Entry 7O4J (electron microscopy, 2.90 A resolution); this record covers chains A and B of the 30 polymer chains in the assembly.

# Chain A
Name: DNA-directed RNA polymerase II subunit RPB1
Organism: Saccharomyces cerevisiae (strain ATCC 204508 / S288c)
Notes: EC 2.7.7.6
Reference sequence: P04050 (RPB1_YEAST); residue numbers follow UniProt; this construct covers 1-1733
Chain sequence (1733 residues; each row starts with the number of its first residue):
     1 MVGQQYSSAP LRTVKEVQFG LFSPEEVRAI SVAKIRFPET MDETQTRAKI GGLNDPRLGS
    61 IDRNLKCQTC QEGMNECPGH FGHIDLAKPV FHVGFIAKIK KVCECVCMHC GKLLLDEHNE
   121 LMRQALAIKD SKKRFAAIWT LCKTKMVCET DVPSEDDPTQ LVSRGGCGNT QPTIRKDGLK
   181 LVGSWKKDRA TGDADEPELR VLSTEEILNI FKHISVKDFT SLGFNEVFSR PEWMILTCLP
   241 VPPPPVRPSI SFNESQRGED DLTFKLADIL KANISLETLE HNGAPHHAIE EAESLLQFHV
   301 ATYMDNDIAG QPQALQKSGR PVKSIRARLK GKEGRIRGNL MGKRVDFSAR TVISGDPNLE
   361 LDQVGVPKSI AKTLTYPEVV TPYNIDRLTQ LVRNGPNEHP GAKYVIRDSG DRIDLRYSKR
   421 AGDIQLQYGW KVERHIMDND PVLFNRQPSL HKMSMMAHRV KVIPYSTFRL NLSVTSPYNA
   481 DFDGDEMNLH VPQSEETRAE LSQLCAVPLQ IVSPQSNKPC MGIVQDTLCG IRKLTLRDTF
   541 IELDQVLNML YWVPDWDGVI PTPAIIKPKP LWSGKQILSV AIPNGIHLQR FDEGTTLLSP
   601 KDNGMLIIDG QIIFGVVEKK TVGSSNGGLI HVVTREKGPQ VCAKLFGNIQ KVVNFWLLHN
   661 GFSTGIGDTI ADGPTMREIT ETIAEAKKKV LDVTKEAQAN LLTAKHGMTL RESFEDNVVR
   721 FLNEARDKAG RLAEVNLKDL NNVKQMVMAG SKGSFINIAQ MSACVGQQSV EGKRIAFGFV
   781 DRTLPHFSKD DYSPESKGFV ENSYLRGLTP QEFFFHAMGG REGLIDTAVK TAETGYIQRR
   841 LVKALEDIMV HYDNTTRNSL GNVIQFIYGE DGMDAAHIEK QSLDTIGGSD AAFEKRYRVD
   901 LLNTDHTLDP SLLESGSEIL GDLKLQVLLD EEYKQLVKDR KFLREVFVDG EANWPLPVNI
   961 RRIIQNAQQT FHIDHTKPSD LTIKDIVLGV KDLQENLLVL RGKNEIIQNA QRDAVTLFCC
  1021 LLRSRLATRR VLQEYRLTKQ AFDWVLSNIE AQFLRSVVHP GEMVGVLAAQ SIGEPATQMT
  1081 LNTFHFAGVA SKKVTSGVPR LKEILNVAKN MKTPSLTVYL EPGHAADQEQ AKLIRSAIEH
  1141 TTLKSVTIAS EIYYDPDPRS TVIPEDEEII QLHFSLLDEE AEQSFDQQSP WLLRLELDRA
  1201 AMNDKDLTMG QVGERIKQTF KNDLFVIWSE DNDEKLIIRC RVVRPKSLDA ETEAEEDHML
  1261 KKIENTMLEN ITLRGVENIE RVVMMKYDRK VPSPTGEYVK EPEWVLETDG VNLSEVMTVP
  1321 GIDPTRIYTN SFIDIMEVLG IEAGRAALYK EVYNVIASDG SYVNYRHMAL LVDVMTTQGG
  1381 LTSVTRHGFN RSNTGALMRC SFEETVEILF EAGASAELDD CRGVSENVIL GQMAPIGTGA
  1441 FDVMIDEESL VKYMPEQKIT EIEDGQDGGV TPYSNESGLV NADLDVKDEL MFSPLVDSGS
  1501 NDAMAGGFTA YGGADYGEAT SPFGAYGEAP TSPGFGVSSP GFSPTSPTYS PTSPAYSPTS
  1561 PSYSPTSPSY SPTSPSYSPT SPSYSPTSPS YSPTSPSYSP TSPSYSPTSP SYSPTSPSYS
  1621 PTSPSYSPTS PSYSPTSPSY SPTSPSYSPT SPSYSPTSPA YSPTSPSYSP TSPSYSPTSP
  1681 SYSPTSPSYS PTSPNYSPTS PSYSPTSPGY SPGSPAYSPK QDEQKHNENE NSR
Unresolved in the structure: 1, 191-194, 1080-1092, 1178-1183, 1455-1733
Curated features (UniProtKB/Swiss-Prot):
  - region: P248 to D260 (Lid loop), N306 to K323 (Rudder loop), P810 to E822 (Bridging helix)
  - binding site (Zn(2+)): C67, C70, C77, H80, C107, C110, C148, C167
  - binding site (Mg(2+)): D481, D483, D485
  - modified residue: T1471 (Phosphothreonine)
  - cross-link (Glycyl lysine isopeptide (Lys-Gly)): K695 (interchain with G-Cter in ubiquitin), K1246 (interchain with G-Cter in ubiquitin), K1350 (interchain with G-Cter in ubiquitin)
Metal / ion sites: Zn2+ site 1: C67, C70, C77, H80; Zn2+ site 2: C107, C110, C148, C167; Mg2+: D481, D483, D485

# Chain B
Name: DNA-directed RNA polymerase II subunit RPB2
Organism: Saccharomyces cerevisiae (strain ATCC 204508 / S288c)
Notes: EC 2.7.7.6
Reference sequence: P08518 (RPB2_YEAST); residues 1-1224 here = UniProt positions 1-1224
Chain sequence (1224 residues; row label = number of the first residue in the row):
     1 MSDLANSEKY YDEDPYGFED ESAPITAEDS WAVISAFFRE KGLVSQQLDS FNQFVDYTLQ
    61 DIICEDSTLI LEQLAQHTTE SDNISRKYEI SFGKIYVTKP MVNESDGVTH ALYPQEARLR
   121 NLTYSSGLFV DVKKRTYEAI DVPGRELKYE LIAEESEDDS ESGKVFIGRL PIMLRSKNCY
   181 LSEATESDLY KLKECPFDMG GYFIINGSEK VLIAQERSAG NIVQVFKKAA PSPISHVAEI
   241 RSALEKGSRF ISTLQVKLYG REGSSARTIK ATLPYIKQDI PIVIIFRALG IIPDGEILEH
   301 ICYDVNDWQM LEMLKPCVED GFVIQDRETA LDFIGRRGTA LGIKKEKRIQ YAKDILQKEF
   361 LPHITQLEGF ESRKAFFLGY MINRLLLCAL DRKDQDDRDH FGKKRLDLAG PLLAQLFKTL
   421 FKKLTKDIFR YMQRTVEEAH DFNMKLAINA KTITSGLKYA LATGNWGEQK KAMSSRAGVS
   481 QVLNRYTYSS TLSHLRRTNT PIGRDGKLAK PRQLHNTHWG LVCPAETPEG QACGLVKNLS
   541 LMSCISVGTD PMPIITFLSE WGMEPLEDYV PHQSPDATRV FVNGVWHGVH RNPARLMETL
   601 RTLRRKGDIN PEVSMIRDIR EKELKIFTDA GRVYRPLFIV EDDESLGHKE LKVRKGHIAK
   661 LMATEYQDIE GGFEDVEEYT WSSLLNEGLV EYIDAEEEES ILIAMQPEDL EPAEANEEND
   721 LDVDPAKRIR VSHHATTFTH CEIHPSMILG VAASIIPFPD HNQSPRNTYQ SAMGKQAMGV
   781 FLTNYNVRMD TMANILYYPQ KPLGTTRAME YLKFRELPAG QNAIVAIACY SGYNQEDSMI
   841 MNQSSIDRGL FRSLFFRSYM DQEKKYGMSI TETFEKPQRT NTLRMKHGTY DKLDDDGLIA
   901 PGVRVSGEDV IIGKTTPISP DEEELGQRTA YHSKRDASTP LRSTENGIVD QVLVTTNQDG
   961 LKFVKVRVRT TKIPQIGDKF ASRHGQKGTI GITYRREDMP FTAEGIVPDL IINPHAIPSR
  1021 MTVAHLIECL LSKVAALSGN EGDASPFTDI TVEGISKLLR EHGYQSRGFE VMYNGHTGKK
  1081 LMAQIFFGPT YYQRLRHMVD DKIHARARGP MQVLTRQPVE GRSRDGGLRF GEMERDCMIA
  1141 HGAASFLKER LMEASDAFRV HICGICGLMT VIAKLNHNQF ECKGCDNKID IYQIHIPYAA
  1201 KLLFQELMAM NITPRLYTDR SRDF
Unresolved in the structure: 1-17, 158-162, 469-475, 503-505, 670-674, 715-721
Metal / ion sites: Zn2+: C1163, C1166, C1182, C1185

# How chain A and chain B interact
Pairs across the interface (441):
  Q4(A) - F1158(B)
  Q4(A) - R1159(B)  hydrogen bond (side chain-backbone)
  Q5(A) - R1159(B)  hydrogen bond (backbone-side chain)
  Q5(A) - L1175(B)
  Q5(A) - N1176(B)  hydrogen bond
  S7(A) - H1161(B)  hydrogen bond
  S7(A) - L1175(B)
  S7(A) - F1180(B)
  S7(A) - Q1193(B)
  S8(A) - N1178(B)
  S8(A) - F1180(B)
  A9(A) - H1161(B)
  A9(A) - F1180(B)
  A9(A) - I1191(B)
  A9(A) - Q1193(B)  hydrogen bond (backbone-side chain)
  P10(A) - I1191(B)
  P10(A) - Y1192(B)
  P10(A) - Q1193(B)  hydrogen bond (backbone-backbone)
  L11(A) - Q1193(B)
  L11(A) - H1195(B)
  R12(A) - Y1192(B)
  R12(A) - Q1193(B)  hydrogen bond (backbone-backbone)
  R12(A) - I1194(B)
  R12(A) - T1218(B)  hydrogen bond
  T13(A) - T1218(B)
  V14(A) - I1194(B)  hydrophobic
  V14(A) - L1216(B)  hydrophobic
  V14(A) - Y1217(B)
  K15(A) - Y1217(B)  hydrogen bond (backbone-backbone)
  K15(A) - T1218(B)
  K15(A) - D1219(B)
  K15(A) - R1220(B)  hydrogen bond (backbone-side chain)
  E16(A) - R1215(B)
  E16(A) - L1216(B)
  E16(A) - Y1217(B)  hydrogen bond (backbone-backbone)
  E16(A) - D1219(B)
  E16(A) - R1220(B)
  E16(A) - S1221(B)  hydrogen bond
  E16(A) - R1222(B)
  V17(A) - R1215(B)
  Q18(A) - T1213(B)
  Q18(A) - R1215(B)  hydrogen bond (backbone-backbone)
  Q18(A) - Y1217(B)
  F19(A) - T1213(B)
  G20(A) - I1212(B)
  G20(A) - T1213(B)  hydrogen bond (backbone-backbone)
  L21(A) - N1211(B)
  L21(A) - T1213(B)
  F22(A) - L1168(B)  hydrophobic
  F22(A) - M1208(B)  hydrophobic
  F22(A) - N1211(B)  hydrogen bond (backbone-backbone)
  F22(A) - I1212(B)
  F22(A) - T1213(B)
  E26(A) - L1168(B)
  E26(A) - R1215(B)  salt bridge
  A29(A) - K1183(B)
  A29(A) - G1184(B)
  I30(A) - T1170(B)
  R63(A) - L925(B)
  N64(A) - E923(B)
  N64(A) - E924(B)
  N64(A) - L925(B)  hydrogen bond (side chain-backbone)
  T69(A) - I1172(B)
  T69(A) - K1174(B)
  C70(A) - K1174(B)
  Q71(A) - K1174(B)
  E72(A) - L1175(B)
  M74(A) - R1116(B)  hydrogen bond (backbone-side chain)
  N75(A) - R1116(B)
  N75(A) - F1158(B)
  E76(A) - F1158(B)
  E76(A) - R1159(B)  salt bridge
  E76(A) - L1175(B)
  P78(A) - K1201(B)  hydrogen bond (backbone-side chain)
  P78(A) - Q1205(B)  hydrogen bond (backbone-side chain)
  G79(A) - Q1205(B)
  H80(A) - I1172(B)
  F81(A) - Q1205(B)
  F81(A) - M1208(B)  hydrophobic
  H92(A) - M1210(B)  hydrogen bond (side chain-backbone)
  H92(A) - N1211(B)
  F228(A) - R1215(B)
  W233(A) - N1211(B)
  L236(A) - N1211(B)
  P240(A) - M1208(B)
  P240(A) - N1211(B)
  P242(A) - A1209(B)  hydrophobic
  P243(A) - Q1205(B)
  P245(A) - L1114(B)
  P245(A) - Y1198(B)
  V246(A) - L1114(B)
  V246(A) - L1202(B)  hydrophobic
  V246(A) - Q1205(B)
  V246(A) - E1206(B)
  P248(A) - L1114(B)
  N253(A) - Y866(B)  hydrogen bond
  E254(A) - R935(B)  salt bridge
  S255(A) - Y866(B)
  Y303(A) - A1209(B)
  M304(A) - A1209(B)
  M304(A) - M1210(B)
  I325(A) - E1206(B)
  I325(A) - A1209(B)  hydrophobic
  I325(A) - M1210(B)  hydrophobic
  R326(A) - M1210(B)
  R328(A) - E1206(B)
  L329(A) - L1203(B)  hydrophobic
  L329(A) - E1206(B)
  R335(A) - L1114(B)
  R335(A) - L1202(B)
  R335(A) - E1206(B)  salt bridge
  I336(A) - L1203(B)  hydrophobic
  R337(A) - R1129(B)  hydrogen bond (backbone-side chain)
  R337(A) - E1132(B)  salt bridge
  G338(A) - R1129(B)  hydrogen bond (backbone-side chain)
  N339(A) - T1115(B)
  N339(A) - Q1117(B)  hydrogen bond
  N339(A) - A1199(B)
  L340(A) - A1199(B)  hydrophobic
  L340(A) - A1200(B)
  L340(A) - L1203(B)  hydrophobic
  M341(A) - E1132(B)
  M341(A) - R1135(B)
  G342(A) - R1129(B)  hydrogen bond (backbone-side chain)
  G342(A) - F1130(B)
  G342(A) - G1131(B)
  K343(A) - Q1117(B)
  K343(A) - L1128(B)
  K343(A) - R1129(B)
  K343(A) - F1130(B)  hydrogen bond (backbone-backbone)
  K343(A) - L1151(B)  hydrogen bond (side chain-backbone)
  K343(A) - S1155(B)
  K343(A) - D1156(B)  salt bridge
  K343(A) - P1197(B)
  R344(A) - P1118(B)
  R344(A) - V1119(B)
  R344(A) - E1120(B)  salt bridge
  R344(A) - G1127(B)  hydrogen bond (side chain-backbone)
  R344(A) - L1128(B)
  R344(A) - R1129(B)
  R344(A) - S1155(B)  hydrogen bond (backbone-side chain)
  V345(A) - P1118(B)
  V345(A) - G1127(B)
  V345(A) - L1128(B)  hydrogen bond (backbone-backbone)
  V345(A) - F1130(B)  hydrophobic
  V345(A) - R1150(B)
  V345(A) - A1154(B)
  D346(A) - R1106(B)  salt bridge
  D346(A) - A1107(B)
  D346(A) - R1108(B)
  D346(A) - M1111(B)
  D346(A) - P1118(B)
  D346(A) - R1150(B)  hydrogen bond (backbone-side chain)
  D346(A) - A1154(B)  hydrogen bond (backbone-backbone)
  F347(A) - R1106(B)  hydrogen bond (backbone-backbone)
  F347(A) - A1107(B)  hydrogen bond (backbone-backbone)
  F347(A) - R1108(B)
  F347(A) - R1150(B)
  S348(A) - A1105(B)
  S348(A) - R1106(B)  hydrogen bond (backbone-backbone)
  S348(A) - L1128(B)
  A349(A) - H1104(B)
  A349(A) - A1105(B)  hydrophobic
  A349(A) - L1128(B)
  R350(A) - K1102(B)
  R350(A) - I1103(B)
  R350(A) - H1104(B)  hydrogen bond (backbone-backbone)
  R350(A) - L1128(B)
  T351(A) - V1099(B)
  T351(A) - I1103(B)
  V352(A) - V1099(B)  hydrophobic
  S354(A) - I976(B)
  G355(A) - Y833(B)
  D356(A) - Y833(B)  hydrogen bond
  P357(A) - S831(B)
  P357(A) - G832(B)
  P357(A) - Y833(B)  hydrophobic
  N358(A) - Y833(B)  hydrogen bond
  S369(A) - I1103(B)
  I370(A) - I1103(B)  hydrophobic
  T373(A) - A1105(B)
  T373(A) - A1107(B)
  L374(A) - R1106(B)
  K403(A) - A1107(B)
  Y404(A) - R1108(B)
  R412(A) - R1108(B)
  E433(A) - R1108(B)  salt bridge
  L443(A) - M1138(B)  hydrophobic
  L443(A) - F1146(B)  hydrophobic
  N445(A) - E1134(B)
  Q447(A) - R1129(B)
  Q447(A) - E1134(B)
  P448(A) - M1133(B)
  P448(A) - E1134(B)
  S449(A) - M1133(B)
  S449(A) - E1134(B)
  S449(A) - C1137(B)  hydrogen bond
  H451(A) - C1137(B)  hydrogen bond (backbone-side chain)
  K452(A) - C1137(B)
  K452(A) - A1140(B)
  K452(A) - H1141(B)  hydrogen bond (backbone-side chain)
  S454(A) - C1137(B)
  M455(A) - F1130(B)  hydrophobic
  M455(A) - E1134(B)
  M455(A) - C1137(B)  hydrophobic
  M455(A) - M1138(B)  hydrophobic
  M455(A) - H1141(B)  hydrogen bond (backbone-side chain)
  Y465(A) - I976(B)  hydrophobic
  S466(A) - Q975(B)
  S466(A) - V1099(B)
  S466(A) - D1100(B)  hydrogen bond
  S466(A) - I1103(B)
  T467(A) - I976(B)
  T467(A) - G977(B)
  R469(A) - Y833(B)
  R469(A) - I976(B)
  R469(A) - G991(B)  hydrogen bond (side chain-backbone)
  L472(A) - Q835(B)
  D481(A) - E836(B)
  D481(A) - D837(B)
  F482(A) - Q835(B)
  F482(A) - E836(B)  hydrogen bond (backbone-backbone)
  F482(A) - D837(B)
  F482(A) - S838(B)
  F482(A) - T989(B)  hydrogen bond (backbone-side chain)
  D483(A) - K979(B)
  D483(A) - K987(B)
  G484(A) - K979(B)
  G484(A) - T989(B)
  E486(A) - K1102(B)  salt bridge
  N488(A) - L1128(B)
  H490(A) - F1130(B)
  H490(A) - R1150(B)  hydrogen bond
  V491(A) - R1150(B)  hydrogen bond (backbone-side chain)
  P492(A) - E1149(B)
  Q493(A) - E1149(B)  hydrogen bond (backbone-side chain)
  S494(A) - E1149(B)  hydrogen bond
  T497(A) - S1145(B)
  T497(A) - F1146(B)
  T497(A) - E1149(B)  hydrogen bond
  E500(A) - G1142(B)
  E500(A) - A1143(B)
  E500(A) - A1144(B)  hydrogen bond (side chain-backbone)
  E500(A) - S1145(B)  hydrogen bond
  E500(A) - F1146(B)  hydrogen bond (side chain-backbone)
  L504(A) - H1141(B)
  C505(A) - M1138(B)  hydrophobic
  C505(A) - H1141(B)
  Q510(A) - H1141(B)
  V524(A) - Q835(B)
  Q525(A) - Q835(B)
  Q525(A) - E836(B)  hydrogen bond (side chain-backbone)
  Q525(A) - N1013(B)  hydrogen bond
  Q525(A) - H1015(B)  hydrogen bond (backbone-side chain)
  D526(A) - C829(B)  hydrogen bond
  D526(A) - G832(B)
  D526(A) - Q835(B)
  D526(A) - N1013(B)
  D526(A) - H1015(B)
  C529(A) - H1015(B)
  L657(A) - C829(B)  hydrophobic
  L658(A) - Y830(B)
  L658(A) - N1074(B)  hydrogen bond (backbone-side chain)
  L658(A) - H1076(B)
  L658(A) - L1081(B)
  H659(A) - N1074(B)
  H659(A) - T1077(B)
  H659(A) - L1081(B)
  N660(A) - L1081(B)
  N660(A) - M1082(B)  hydrogen bond (backbone-backbone)
  N660(A) - A1083(B)  hydrogen bond (backbone-backbone)
  G661(A) - A1083(B)
  F662(A) - I827(B)
  F662(A) - A828(B)
  F662(A) - C829(B)  hydrogen bond (backbone-backbone)
  F662(A) - P1014(B)
  S663(A) - I827(B)  hydrogen bond (side chain-backbone)
  S663(A) - P1014(B)
  S663(A) - Q1084(B)
  S663(A) - I1085(B)
  S663(A) - F1086(B)  hydrogen bond (side chain-backbone)
  T664(A) - I827(B)
  T664(A) - P1014(B)
  T664(A) - I1017(B)
  T664(A) - F1086(B)
  G665(A) - L1026(B)
  G665(A) - F1069(B)
  G665(A) - F1086(B)
  I666(A) - V1023(B)  hydrophobic
  I666(A) - L1026(B)
  I666(A) - I1027(B)  hydrophobic
  I666(A) - R1067(B)
  I666(A) - F1086(B)
  D668(A) - F1069(B)
  I670(A) - E1053(B)
  I670(A) - R1067(B)
  N742(A) - F1069(B)
  M746(A) - P1014(B)
  M746(A) - H1015(B)
  M746(A) - P1018(B)  hydrophobic
  S751(A) - H1015(B)
  K752(A) - H1015(B)
  K752(A) - S1019(B)
  N757(A) - P1018(B)
  N757(A) - S1019(B)
  N757(A) - M1021(B)  hydrogen bond
  Q760(A) - M1021(B)
  M761(A) - M1021(B)  hydrophobic
  M761(A) - V1023(B)  hydrophobic
  I775(A) - N516(B)
  A776(A) - N516(B)
  G778(A) - H400(B)
  G778(A) - H515(B)
  G778(A) - N516(B)  hydrogen bond (backbone-side chain)
  F779(A) - N516(B)
  F779(A) - T517(B)
  F779(A) - E699(B)
  V780(A) - E699(B)  hydrogen bond (backbone-side chain)
  D781(A) - R620(B)  salt bridge
  R782(A) - E698(B)  hydrogen bond (side chain-backbone)
  R782(A) - E699(B)  hydrogen bond (side chain-backbone)
  R782(A) - I701(B)  hydrogen bond (side chain-backbone)
  R782(A) - L702(B)
  T783(A) - N516(B)  hydrogen bond (backbone-side chain)
  L784(A) - W519(B)  hydrophobic
  P785(A) - E698(B)
  P785(A) - I703(B)  hydrogen bond (backbone-backbone)
  H786(A) - W519(B)
  H786(A) - I703(B)
  H786(A) - M705(B)
  H786(A) - H733(B)  hydrogen bond (backbone-side chain)
  H786(A) - E742(B)  salt bridge
  F787(A) - L702(B)
  F787(A) - H733(B)
  S788(A) - H733(B)  hydrogen bond (backbone-side chain)
  K789(A) - E699(B)  hydrogen bond (side chain-backbone)
  E801(A) - I729(B)
  N802(A) - R728(B)
  N802(A) - I729(B)  hydrogen bond (side chain-backbone)
  Y804(A) - H761(B)
  Y804(A) - N762(B)
  Y804(A) - Q763(B)
  Y804(A) - M1021(B)  hydrophobic
  Y804(A) - V1023(B)  hydrophobic
  L805(A) - H761(B)
  L805(A) - V1052(B)  hydrophobic
  R806(A) - P725(B)  hydrogen bond (side chain-backbone)
  R806(A) - A726(B)
  R806(A) - K727(B)  hydrogen bond (side chain-backbone)
  R806(A) - R728(B)
  R806(A) - I729(B)
  R806(A) - H761(B)
  G807(A) - R728(B)
  G807(A) - D760(B)
  G807(A) - H761(B)
  L808(A) - R728(B)  hydrogen bond (backbone-side chain)
  L808(A) - D760(B)  hydrogen bond (backbone-backbone)
  L808(A) - F1047(B)
  T809(A) - I729(B)
  T809(A) - F1047(B)
  P810(A) - W519(B)
  P810(A) - M705(B)  hydrophobic
  P810(A) - P745(B)  hydrophobic
  P810(A) - F1047(B)
  Q811(A) - M705(B)
  F813(A) - P524(B)  hydrophobic
  F813(A) - I748(B)  hydrophobic
  F813(A) - L749(B)  hydrophobic
  F813(A) - P759(B)
  F813(A) - D760(B)
  F813(A) - F1047(B)  hydrophobic
  F814(A) - H515(B)
  F814(A) - W519(B)  hydrophobic
  F814(A) - P524(B)  hydrophobic
  H816(A) - Q763(B)
  H816(A) - S764(B)  hydrogen bond (backbone-side chain)
  A817(A) - L514(B)  hydrophobic
  A817(A) - P524(B)  hydrophobic
  A817(A) - S764(B)
  M818(A) - Q513(B)
  M818(A) - L514(B)
  M818(A) - N516(B)
  G820(A) - S764(B)
  R821(A) - R512(B)  hydrogen bond (side chain-backbone)
  R821(A) - L514(B)
  R821(A) - P524(B)
  R821(A) - T527(B)
  R821(A) - G534(B)
  E822(A) - Q513(B)
  L824(A) - C533(B)  hydrophobic
  L824(A) - T768(B)
  L824(A) - Y769(B)
  I825(A) - K510(B)
  I825(A) - R512(B)
  I825(A) - Q513(B)
  R839(A) - E1132(B)  salt bridge
  V842(A) - D1136(B)
  K843(A) - R1135(B)
  E846(A) - R1135(B)  salt bridge
  M1063(A) - I1139(B)
  V1066(A) - D1136(B)
  V1066(A) - I1139(B)  hydrophobic
  V1066(A) - A1140(B)  hydrophobic
  Q1070(A) - D1136(B)
  Q1070(A) - C1137(B)
  Q1070(A) - A1140(B)
  K1261(A) - K315(B)
  N1265(A) - G263(B)
  N1265(A) - S264(B)
  N1265(A) - S265(B)
  L1409(A) - L1207(B)  hydrophobic
  F1410(A) - M1210(B)  hydrophobic
  F1410(A) - I1212(B)  hydrophobic
  L1418(A) - S1221(B)
  L1418(A) - R1222(B)  hydrogen bond (backbone-side chain)
  D1420(A) - R1220(B)  hydrogen bond (backbone-side chain)
  D1420(A) - R1222(B)  salt bridge
  R1422(A) - F1224(B)
  S1425(A) - R1135(B)
  V1428(A) - R1135(B)
  V1428(A) - L1151(B)  hydrophobic
  I1429(A) - P1197(B)
  I1429(A) - A1200(B)
  L1430(A) - H1195(B)
  L1430(A) - I1196(B)
  L1430(A) - P1197(B)
  G1431(A) - K1148(B)
  G1431(A) - M1152(B)
  G1431(A) - P1197(B)
  Q1432(A) - K1148(B)
  M1433(A) - A1144(B)  hydrophobic
  M1433(A) - S1145(B)
  M1433(A) - K1148(B)
  A1434(A) - A1144(B)
  I1436(A) - I1139(B)  hydrophobic
  I1436(A) - A1144(B)
  G1437(A) - G1142(B)
  T1438(A) - G1142(B)  hydrogen bond (backbone-backbone)
  T1438(A) - A1144(B)  hydrogen bond (side chain-backbone)
  T1438(A) - S1145(B)
  G1439(A) - A1144(B)
Also at the interface, not in a pair above, chain A (223 interface residues in all): Y6, V27, V32, T46, R47, C77, F95, P367, T375, A480, E496, T527, N654, G667, G753, V770, F777, E795, F815, A828, Q838, V1406, G1413, D1419, C1421, V1424
Also at the interface, not in a pair above, chain B (207 interface residues in all): D397, H518, C523, G530, S700, Q706, D724, V731, P765, N767, N834, R884, T916, D921, E922, G988, I990, I992, L1030, K1080, G1109, V1113, L1147, A1157, V1160, C1166, A1173, F1204, P1214

# Summary
The interface between chain A and chain B involves 223 residues on one side and 207 on the other; the contacts
include 86 hydrogen bonds and 15 salt bridges. Among the polar pairs are E26(A)-R1215(B), E76(A)-R1159(B) and
E254(A)-R935(B).
Here chain A is DNA-directed RNA polymerase II subunit RPB1 and chain B is DNA-directed RNA polymerase II
subunit RPB2, both from Saccharomyces cerevisiae (strain ATCC 204508 / S288c). Entry 7O4J (Yeast RNA
polymerase II transcription pre-initiation complex (consensus)) was determined by electron microscopy (same
publication as 7O4I, 7O4K, 7O4L, 7O72, 7O73 and 7O75).
